8F2O - chains c and n of the 47 polymer chains in the assembly; structure by electron microscopy, 3.00 A resolution.

Chain c (and n):
Molecule: Major capsid protein
From: Bacillus phage phi29
Notes: chain n of this document is another copy of the same molecule, construct and numbering; everything in this record applies to it too
UniProtKB: P13849 (CAPSD_BPPH2); numbering as in UniProt (aligned over 1-448)
Amino-acid sequence (448 residues; row label = number of the first residue in the row):
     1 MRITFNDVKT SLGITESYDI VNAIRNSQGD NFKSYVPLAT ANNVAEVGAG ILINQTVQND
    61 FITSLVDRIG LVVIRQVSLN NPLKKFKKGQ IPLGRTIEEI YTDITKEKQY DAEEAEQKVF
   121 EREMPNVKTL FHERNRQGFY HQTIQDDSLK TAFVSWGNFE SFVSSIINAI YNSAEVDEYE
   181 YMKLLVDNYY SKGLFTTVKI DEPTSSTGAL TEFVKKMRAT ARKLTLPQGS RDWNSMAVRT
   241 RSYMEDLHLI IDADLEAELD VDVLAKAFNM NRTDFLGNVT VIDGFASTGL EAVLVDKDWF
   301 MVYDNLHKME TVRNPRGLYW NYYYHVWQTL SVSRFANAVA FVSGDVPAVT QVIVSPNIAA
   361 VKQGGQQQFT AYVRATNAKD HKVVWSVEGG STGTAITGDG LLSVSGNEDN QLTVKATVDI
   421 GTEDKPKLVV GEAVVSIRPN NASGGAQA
Disordered / not traced: 440-448 (chain n: 442-448)

How chain c and chain n interact:
Residue-residue contacts (7):
  Gln109(c) - Asn441(n)
  Ala112(c) - Arg122(n)
  Glu113(c) - Lys362(n)  salt bridge
  Glu116(c) - Phe120(n)
  Glu116(c) - Glu121(n)
  Glu116(c) - Arg122(n)  hydrogen bond (side chain-backbone)
  Val119(c) - Phe120(n)  hydrophobic
Also at the interface, not in a pair above, chain c (6 interface residues in all): Phe120

In short:
The interface between chain c and chain n involves 6 residues on one side and 5 on the other; the contacts
include 1 hydrogen bond and 1 salt bridge. Among the polar pairs are Glu113(c)-Lys362(n) and
Glu116(c)-Arg122(n).
Both chains are Major capsid protein (Bacillus phage phi29). Entry 8F2O (Phi-29 expanded, DNA-packaged
fiberless prohead) was determined by electron microscopy (same publication as 8F2M and 8F2N).
